4QAC - chains A and E of the 5 polymer chains in the assembly; structure by X-ray diffraction, 2.10 A resolution.

# Chain A (and E)
Molecule: Acetylcholine-binding protein
Source organism: Lymnaea stagnalis
Notes: chain E of this document is another copy of the same molecule, construct and numbering; everything in this record applies to it too
Reference sequence: P58154 (ACHP_LYMST); residues 1-209 here correspond to UniProt positions 20-228 (UniProt number = residue number + 19)
Sequence (217 residues; row label = number of the first residue in the row; numbers below 1 keep their minus sign (Asp-7 is residue -7)):
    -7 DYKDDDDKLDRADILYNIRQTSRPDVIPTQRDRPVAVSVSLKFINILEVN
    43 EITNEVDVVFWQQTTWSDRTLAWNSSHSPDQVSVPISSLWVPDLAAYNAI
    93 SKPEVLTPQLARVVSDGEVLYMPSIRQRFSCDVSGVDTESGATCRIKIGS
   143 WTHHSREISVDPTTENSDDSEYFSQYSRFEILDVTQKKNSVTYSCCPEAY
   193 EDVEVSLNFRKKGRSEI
Unresolved in the structure: 156-159, 206-209 (chain E: -7, 156, 206-209)
Sequence notes: expression tag (-7 to 0)
Curated features (UniProtKB/Swiss-Prot):
  - glycosylation: Asn66 (N-linked (GlcNAc...) asparagine)
Disulfides: Cys123-Cys136, Cys187-Cys188
Glycans and other covalent adducts: N-acetylglucosamine (NAG) linked to Asn66
Residues lining bound ligands:
  - KK3 (4-(4-methylpiperidin-1-yl)-6-[4-(trifluoromethyl)phenyl]pyrimidin-2-amine), molecule 1: Ile36, Trp53, Arg104, Leu112, Tyr113, Met114, Tyr164
  - KK3, molecule 2: Tyr89, Ser142, Trp143, Thr144, Tyr185, Cys188, Tyr192
From the paper describing this entry:
  - binding site for KK3: Trp53, Tyr89, Arg104, Leu112, Met114, Ser142, Trp143, Thr144, Tyr164, Tyr185, Cys188, Tyr192
  - conformationally variable residues (domain motion, loop rearrangement, side-chain flip): Thr13, Trp53, Gln55, Tyr89, Leu112, Met114, Tyr185, Cys187 to Cys188

# Interface between chain A and chain E
Pairs across the interface - 62 pairs, chain A then chain E:
  Tyr-6(A) - Arg148(E)
  Lys-5(A) - Asp24(E)
  Asp-3(A) - Arg148(E)  salt bridge
  Asp-2(A) - Thr21(E)  hydrogen bond (backbone-side chain)
  Asp-2(A) - Asp24(E)
  Asp-2(A) - Arg25(E)
  Asp-2(A) - Pro26(E)
  Asp-2(A) - Arg148(E)
  Asp-2(A) - Glu149(E)
  Asp-1(A) - Asp24(E)
  Lys0(A) - Val18(E)
  Lys0(A) - Ile19(E)
  Lys0(A) - Pro20(E)
  Lys0(A) - Thr21(E)
  Lys0(A) - Asp60(E)  salt bridge
  Leu1(A) - Arg15(E)
  Arg3(A) - Ile19(E)
  Arg3(A) - His145(E)
  Arg3(A) - Glu149(E)  salt bridge
  Ala4(A) - Arg15(E)
  Ala4(A) - Val18(E)  hydrophobic
  Leu7(A) - Asp17(E)
  Leu7(A) - Val18(E)  hydrophobic
  Arg11(A) - Asp17(E)  salt bridge
  Asn37(A) - Ser122(E)  hydrogen bond
  Leu39(A) - Glu47(E)
  Leu39(A) - Ile92(E)  hydrophobic
  Glu40(A) - Thr45(E)
  Trp53(A) - Trp143(E)
  Trp53(A) - Cys187(E)  hydrophobic
  Gln55(A) - Cys187(E)
  Ser75(A) - Thr144(E)  hydrogen bond
  Ser75(A) - His145(E)  hydrogen bond
  Pro77(A) - Asp17(E)
  Glu96(A) - Ser93(E)
  Glu96(A) - Lys94(E)  hydrogen bond (side chain-backbone)
  Val97(A) - Lys94(E)
  Leu98(A) - Ala91(E)
  Leu98(A) - Ser93(E)
  Leu98(A) - Lys94(E)
  Thr99(A) - Trp143(E)
  Pro100(A) - Asp85(E)
  Pro100(A) - Leu86(E)
  Pro100(A) - Ala87(E)
  Pro100(A) - Trp143(E)
  Leu102(A) - Asp85(E)
  Leu102(A) - Thr144(E)
  Arg104(A) - Thr144(E)  hydrogen bond (side chain-backbone)
  Arg104(A) - His145(E)
  Arg104(A) - His146(E)
  Arg104(A) - Glu149(E)  salt bridge
  Met114(A) - Trp143(E)  hydrogen bond (backbone-side chain)
  Arg118(A) - Ile92(E)  hydrogen bond (side chain-backbone)
  Glu163(A) - Ser186(E)  hydrogen bond
  Tyr164(A) - Tyr185(E)  hydrophobic
  Tyr164(A) - Ser186(E)  hydrogen bond (side chain-backbone)
  Tyr164(A) - Cys187(E)
  Ser166(A) - Ser122(E)  hydrogen bond
  Tyr168(A) - Asn46(E)  hydrogen bond (backbone-side chain)
  Tyr168(A) - Asp124(E)
  Arg170(A) - Ile44(E)
  Arg170(A) - Thr45(E)
Interface residues without a listed pair, chain A (35 interface residues in all): Gln73, Pro115, Ser116
Interface residues without a listed pair, chain E (35 interface residues in all): Thr62, Cys123, Cys188

# Overview
Chain A and chain E each contribute 35 residues to their interface, with 12 hydrogen bonds and 5 salt bridges.
Among the polar pairs are Asp-3(A)-Arg148(E), Lys0(A)-Asp60(E) and Arg3(A)-Glu149(E). From the paper: a
binding site for KK3 at Trp53(A), Tyr89(A) and Arg104(A) among others; conformational variability at Thr13(A),
Trp53(A) and Gln55(A) among others.
Both chains are Acetylcholine-binding protein (Lymnaea stagnalis). Entry 4QAC (X-RAY STRUCTURE OF
ACETYLCHOLINE BINDING PROTEIN (ACHBP) IN COMPLEX WITH
4-(4-methylpiperidin-1-yl)-6-(4-(trifluoromethyl)phenyl)pyrimidin-2-amine) was determined by X-ray diffraction
together with 4QAA and 4QAB from the same study.
